2QY1 - chain A; structure by X-ray diffraction, 1.90 A resolution.

Chain A:
Name: Pectate lyase II
From: Xanthomonas campestris pv. campestris
UniProtKB: Q8P6Z9 (Q8P6Z9_XANCP); numbering as in UniProt (aligned over 24-353)
Amino-acid sequence (330 residues; each row starts with the number of its first residue):
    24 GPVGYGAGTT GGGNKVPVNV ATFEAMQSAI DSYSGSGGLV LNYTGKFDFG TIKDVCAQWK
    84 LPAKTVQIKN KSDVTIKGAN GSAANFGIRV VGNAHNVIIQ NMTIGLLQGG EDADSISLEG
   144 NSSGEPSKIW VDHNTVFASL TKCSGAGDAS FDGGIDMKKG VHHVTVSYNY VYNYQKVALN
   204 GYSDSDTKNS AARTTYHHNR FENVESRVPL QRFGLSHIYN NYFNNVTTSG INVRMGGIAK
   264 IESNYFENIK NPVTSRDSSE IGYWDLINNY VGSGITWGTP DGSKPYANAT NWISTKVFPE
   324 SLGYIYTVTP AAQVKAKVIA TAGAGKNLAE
Sequence notes: engineered mutation Gly31 (Ala in Q8P6Z9), Phe236 (Arg in Q8P6Z9)
Cystine bridges: Cys79-Cys166
From the paper describing this entry:
  - mutagenesis - A31G, A31G/R236F (5-fold): increased catalytic activity
  - mutagenesis - A31G: unchanged stability
  - mutagenesis - A31G/R236F (12-fold), R236F (23-fold): increased stability
  - conformationally variable residues (side-chain flip): Ala30, Lys151
  - mutagenesis - R236F: unchanged catalytic activity
  - mutagenesis - F70I, Q123R, V187I: decreased stability
  - mutagenesis - Y66V: abolished catalytic activity
  - catalytic residues: Lys199, Arg230, Arg235 (proposed by the authors, not directly observed)

Overview:
The paper reports catalytic residues Lys199, Arg230 and Arg235; F70I, Q123R and V187I reduce stability; 7
substitutions were tested in all.
Chain A is Pectate lyase II (Xanthomonas campestris pv. campestris); the structure, pectate lyase A31G/R236F
from Xanthomonas campestris, was determined by X-ray diffraction together with 2QXZ from the same study.
